PDB entry 8G5I | electron microscopy, 2.75 A resolution | chains A and B of the 5 polymer chains in the assembly

== Chain A ==
Name: DNA polymerase subunit gamma-1
Source organism: Homo sapiens
Notes: EC 2.7.7.7
UniProtKB: P54098 (DPOG1_HUMAN); numbering as in UniProt (aligned over 1-1239)
Amino-acid sequence (1239 residues; numbered 1 to 1239; the number before each row is that of its first residue):
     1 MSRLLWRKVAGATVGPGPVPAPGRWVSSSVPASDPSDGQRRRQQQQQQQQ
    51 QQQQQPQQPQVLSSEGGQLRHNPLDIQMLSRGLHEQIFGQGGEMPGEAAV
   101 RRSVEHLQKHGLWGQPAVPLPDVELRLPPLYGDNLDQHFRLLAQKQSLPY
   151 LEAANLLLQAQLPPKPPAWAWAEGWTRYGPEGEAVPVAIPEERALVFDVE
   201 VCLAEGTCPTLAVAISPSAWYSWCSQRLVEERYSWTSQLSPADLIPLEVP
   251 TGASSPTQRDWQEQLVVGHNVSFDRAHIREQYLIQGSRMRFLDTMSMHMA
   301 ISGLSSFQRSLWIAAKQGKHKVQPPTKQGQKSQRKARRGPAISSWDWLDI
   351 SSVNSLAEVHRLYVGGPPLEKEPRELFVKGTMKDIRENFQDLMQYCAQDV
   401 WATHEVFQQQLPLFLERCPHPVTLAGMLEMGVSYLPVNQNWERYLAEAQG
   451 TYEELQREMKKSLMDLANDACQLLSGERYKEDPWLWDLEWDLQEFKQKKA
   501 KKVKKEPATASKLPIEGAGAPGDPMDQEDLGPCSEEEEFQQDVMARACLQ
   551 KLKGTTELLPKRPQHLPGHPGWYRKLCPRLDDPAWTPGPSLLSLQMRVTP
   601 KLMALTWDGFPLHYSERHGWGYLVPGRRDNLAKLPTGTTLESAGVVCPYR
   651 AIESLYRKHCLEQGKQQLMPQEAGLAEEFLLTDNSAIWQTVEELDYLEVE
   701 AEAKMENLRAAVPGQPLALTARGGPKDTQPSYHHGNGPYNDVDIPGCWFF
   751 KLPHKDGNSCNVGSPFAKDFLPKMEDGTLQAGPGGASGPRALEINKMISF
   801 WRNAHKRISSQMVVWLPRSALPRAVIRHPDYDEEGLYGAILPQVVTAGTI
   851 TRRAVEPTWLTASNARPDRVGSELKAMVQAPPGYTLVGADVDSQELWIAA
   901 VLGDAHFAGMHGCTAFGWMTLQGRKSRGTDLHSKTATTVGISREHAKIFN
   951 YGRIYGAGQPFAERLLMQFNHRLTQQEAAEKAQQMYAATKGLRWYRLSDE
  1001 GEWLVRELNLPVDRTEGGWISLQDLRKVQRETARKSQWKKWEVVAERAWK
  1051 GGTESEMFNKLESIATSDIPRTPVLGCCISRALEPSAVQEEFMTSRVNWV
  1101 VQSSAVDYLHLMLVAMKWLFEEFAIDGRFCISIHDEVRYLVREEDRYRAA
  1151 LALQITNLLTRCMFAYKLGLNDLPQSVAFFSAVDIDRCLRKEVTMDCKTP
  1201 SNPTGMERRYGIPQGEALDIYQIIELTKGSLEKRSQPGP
Disordered / not traced: 1-73, 254-259, 317-340, 498-525, 627-645, 658-737, 993-1049, 1229-1239
Curated features (UniProtKB/Swiss-Prot):
  - region: Gln43 to Gln55 (Does not contribute to polymerase and exonuclease enzymatic activities), Thr858 to Asn864 (Trigger loop)
  - motif: Val196 to Glu200 (Exo I), Val267 to Arg275 (Exo II), Tyr395 to Thr403 (Exo III), Val887 to Leu896 (Pol A), Arg943 to Gly958 (Pol B), His1134 to Val1141 (Pol C)
  - active site: Asp198 (Exonuclease activity)
  - binding site (DNA): Ser306, Ser593, Lys806, Thr849, Thr1094, Ser1095
  - binding site (RNA): Arg579, His754, Gly763, Lys768, Ser863, Arg869
  - binding site (a 2'-deoxyribonucleoside 5'-triphosphate): Asp890, Val891, Ser893, Glu895, Arg943, Lys947, Tyr951, Asp1135
  - binding site (Mg(2+)): Asp890, Val891, Asp1135
  - site (Critical for replication fidelity and mismatch recognition): Arg853, Gln1102
  - natural variant: Arg3 (R3P: In PEOB1 and SANDO), Gln55 (Q55QQ; Q55QQQ), Arg227 (R227W: In PEOB1 and MTDPS4B), Arg232 (R232G: In MTDPS4A; R232H: In LS), Leu244 (L244P: In MTDPS4A), Thr251 (T251I: In PEOB1, MTDPS4A and MTDPS4B), Gly268 (G268A: In PEOB1), Arg275 (R275Q: Found in a patient with epileptic encephalopathy, developmental delay and moderate intellectual disability; uncertain significance), His277 (H277L: In PEOB1; uncertain significance), Gly303 (G303R: In MTDPS4A), Leu304 (L304R: In PEOB1 and SANDO; L304SANDO: In PEOB1), Ser305 (S305R: In MTDPS4A), 52 further natural variant entries in UniProt
  - mutagenesis: Asp198 (D198A: Abolishes exonuclease activity; when associated with A-200. Decreases polymerase exonucleolytic proofreading by 30-fold for the T:G mismatch and by 14-fold for the A:A mismatch ...), Glu200 (E200A: Abolishes exonuclease activity; when associated with A-198. Decreases polymerase exonucleolytic proofreading by 30-fold for the T:G mismatch and by 14-fold for the A:A mismatch ...), Asp274 (D274A: Unable to idle at the 5'-end of the nascent DNA strand. Continues DNA synthesis into double-stranded DNA past the 5'-end creating a flap structure that cannot be ligated), Lys498 (K498C: Decreases processive DNA synthesis), Lys499 (K499C: Decreases processive DNA synthesis), Lys501 (K501C: Decreases processive DNA synthesis), Val543 to Leu558 (Markedly decreases the stimulation by POLG2, resulting in impaired processive DNA synthesis), Leu549 (L549N: Decreases processive DNA synthesis), Leu552 (L552N: Decreases processive DNA synthesis), Lys553 (K553N: Decreases processive DNA synthesis), Arg853 (R853A: Abolishes primer DNA extention in the presence of dNTPs. Impairs intrinsic polymerase processivity. Enhances exonuclease activity leading to primer DNA degradation), Asp890 (D890N: Abolishes DNA polymerase activity), 1 further mutagenesis entry in UniProt
From the paper describing this entry:
  - binding site for Template DNA: Gln1102
  - catalytic residues: Asp890, Asp1135
  - conformationally variable residues: Tyr955
  - mutagenesis - R309A: decreased catalytic activity (exonuclease activity)
  - disease-associated variants - R807P: decreased catalytic activity (proofreading activity)

== Chain B ==
Name: DNA polymerase subunit gamma-2, mitochondrial
Source organism: Homo sapiens
Notes: EC 2.7.7.7
UniProtKB: Q9UHN1 (DPOG2_HUMAN); residue numbers follow UniProt; this construct covers 1-485
Amino-acid sequence (485 residues; numbered 1 to 485; the number before each row is that of its first residue):
     1 MRSRVAVRACHKVCRCLLSGFGGRVDAGQPELLTERSSPKGGHVKSHAEL
    51 EGNGEHPEAPGSGEGSEALLEICQRRHFLSGSKQQLSRDSLLSGCHPGFG
   101 PLGVELRKNLAAEWWTSVVVFREQVFPVDALHHKPGPLLPGDSAFRLVSA
   151 ETLREILQDKELSKEQLVAFLENVLKTSGKLRENLLHGALEHYVNCLDLV
   201 NKRLPYGLAQIGVCFHPVFDTKQIRNGVKSIGEKTEASLVWFTPPRTSNQ
   251 WLDFWLRHRLQWWRKFAMSPSNFSSSDCQDEEGRKGNKLYYNFPWGKELI
   301 ETLWNLGDHELLHMYPGNVSKLHGRDGRKNVVPCVLSVNGDLDRGMLAYL
   351 YDSFQLTENSFTRKKNLHRKVLKLHPCLAPIKVALDVGRGPTLELRQVCQ
   401 GLFNELLENGISVWPGYLETMQSSLEQLYSKYDEMSILFTVLVTETTLEN
   451 GLIHLRSRDTTMKEMMHISKLKDFLIKYISSAKNV
Disordered / not traced: 1-67, 137-178, 358-361
Curated features (UniProtKB/Swiss-Prot):
  - modified residue: Ser38 (Phosphoserine)
  - natural variant: Arg182 (R182W: In MTDPS16), Gly416 (G416A: No functional deficit), Asp433 (D433Y: In MTDPS16B), Gly451 (G451E: In PEOA4)

== Interface between chain A and chain B ==
Pairs across the interface (67):
  Glu454(A) - Arg257(B)  salt bridge
  Glu454(A) - Gln261(B)  hydrogen bond
  Glu454(A) - Arg264(B)
  Arg457(A) - Val485(B)
  Lys460(A) - Val485(B)
  Lys461(A) - Arg264(B)
  Lys461(A) - Ala267(B)  hydrogen bond (side chain-backbone)
  Lys461(A) - Pro270(B)
  Asp465(A) - Met268(B)
  Asp465(A) - Lys373(B)  salt bridge
  Asn468(A) - Asp459(B)
  Asn468(A) - Thr460(B)
  Asp469(A) - Lys365(B)  salt bridge
  Asp469(A) - Leu367(B)
  Asp469(A) - Lys373(B)  salt bridge
  Cys471(A) - Thr460(B)
  Cys471(A) - Met462(B)
  Gln472(A) - Leu367(B)
  Gln472(A) - Arg369(B)
  Leu474(A) - Met462(B)  hydrophobic
  Trp484(A) - Arg363(B)
  Trp484(A) - Lys364(B)
  Phe495(A) - Leu452(B)  hydrophobic
  Phe495(A) - Met465(B)
  Gln497(A) - Asn450(B)
  Gln497(A) - Leu452(B)
  Gln541(A) - Gln397(B)  hydrogen bond
  Asp542(A) - Gln397(B)
  Asp542(A) - Gly401(B)
  Asp542(A) - Asn404(B)
  Arg546(A) - Gly401(B)
  Arg546(A) - Glu405(B)  salt bridge
  Leu549(A) - Thr447(B)
  Leu549(A) - His467(B)
  Leu549(A) - Ile468(B)  hydrophobic
  Gln550(A) - Ser469(B)
  Leu552(A) - Thr447(B)
  Leu552(A) - Leu448(B)
  Leu552(A) - Glu449(B)
  Leu552(A) - Asn450(B)
  Leu552(A) - Gly451(B)
  Leu566(A) - Glu464(B)
  Pro567(A) - Glu464(B)
  Gly568(A) - Lys463(B)
  Gly568(A) - Glu464(B)
  His569(A) - Thr460(B)  hydrogen bond
  His569(A) - Met462(B)
  His569(A) - Glu464(B)  salt bridge
  Tyr573(A) - Thr460(B)
  Leu580(A) - Lys477(B)  hydrogen bond (backbone-side chain)
  Trp585(A) - Lys477(B)
  Trp585(A) - Tyr478(B)  hydrophobic
  Trp585(A) - Ser481(B)
  Thr586(A) - Ser481(B)
  Thr586(A) - Asn484(B)
  Pro587(A) - Tyr478(B)  hydrophobic
  Pro587(A) - Ser481(B)
  Met603(A) - Arg363(B)  hydrogen bond (backbone-side chain)
  Leu605(A) - Arg363(B)
  Leu655(A) - Lys364(B)
  Gln780(A) - Arg363(B)
  Ala781(A) - Arg363(B)  hydrogen bond (backbone-side chain)
  Gly782(A) - Arg363(B)
  Pro783(A) - Thr362(B)  hydrogen bond (backbone-backbone)
  Asn1202(A) - Asp253(B)
  Thr1204(A) - Gln250(B)  hydrogen bond (backbone-side chain)
  Gly1205(A) - Gln250(B)  hydrogen bond (backbone-side chain)
Other interface residues (no listed pair), chain A (44 interface residues in all): Thr451, Glu458, Arg478, Lys553, Thr556, Ser590
Other interface residues (no listed pair), chain B (44 interface residues in all): Ser271, Val398, Leu402, Thr461, Ala482

== In short ==
The chain A/chain B interface involves 44 residues from each chain, with 10 hydrogen bonds and 6 salt bridges.
Polar contacts include Glu454(A)-Arg257(B), Asp465(A)-Lys373(B) and Asp469(A)-Lys365(B). The paper reports
catalytic residues Asp890(A) and Asp1135(A); R309A of chain A reduces catalytic activity (exonuclease
activity).
Chain A is DNA polymerase subunit gamma-1 and chain B is DNA polymerase subunit gamma-2, mitochondrial, both
from Homo sapiens; the structure, Cryo-EM structure of the Mismatch Sensing Complex (I) of Human Mitochondrial
DNA Polymerase Gamma, was determined by electron microscopy together with 8G5J, 8G5K, 8G5L, 8G5N, 8G5O, 8G5P
and 8T7E from the same study.
